Entry 4R5P (X-ray diffraction, 2.89 A resolution); this record covers chains A and P of the 4 polymer chains in the assembly.

Chain A:
Molecule: HIV-1 reverse transcriptase, p66 subunit
Source organism: Human immunodeficiency virus type 1
Notes: EC 2.7.7.49, 2.7.7.7, 3.1.26.13, 3.1.13.2
UniProt: P03366 (POL_HV1B1); residues 1-554 here correspond to UniProt positions 600-1153 (UniProt number = residue number + 599)
Chain sequence (556 residues; each row starts with the number of its first residue; numbers below 1 keep their minus sign (Met-1 is residue -1)):
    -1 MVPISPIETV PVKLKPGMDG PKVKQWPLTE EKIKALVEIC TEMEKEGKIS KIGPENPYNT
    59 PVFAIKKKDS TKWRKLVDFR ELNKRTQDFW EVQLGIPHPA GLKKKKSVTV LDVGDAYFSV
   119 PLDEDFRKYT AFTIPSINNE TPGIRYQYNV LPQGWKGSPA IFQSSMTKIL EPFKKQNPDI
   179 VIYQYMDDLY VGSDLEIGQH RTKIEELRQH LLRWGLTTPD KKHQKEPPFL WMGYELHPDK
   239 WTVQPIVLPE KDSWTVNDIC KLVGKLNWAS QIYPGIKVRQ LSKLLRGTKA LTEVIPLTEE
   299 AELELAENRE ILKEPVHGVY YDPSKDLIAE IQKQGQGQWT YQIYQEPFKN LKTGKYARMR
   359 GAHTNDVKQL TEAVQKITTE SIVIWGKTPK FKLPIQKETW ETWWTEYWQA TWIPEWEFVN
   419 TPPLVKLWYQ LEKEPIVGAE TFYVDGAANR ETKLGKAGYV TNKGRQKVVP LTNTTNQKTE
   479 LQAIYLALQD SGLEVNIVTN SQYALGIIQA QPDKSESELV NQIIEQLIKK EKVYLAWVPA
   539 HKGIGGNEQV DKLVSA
Unresolved in the structure: -1
Differences from the reference sequence: expression tag (-1 to 0); engineered mutation Cys258 (Gln857 in P03366), Ser280 (Cys879 in P03366), Asn498 (Asp1097 in P03366)
Curated features (UniProtKB/Swiss-Prot):
  - region: Phe227 to His235 (RT 'primer grip')
  - motif: Trp398 to Trp414 (Tryptophan repeat motif)
  - binding site (Mg(2+)): Asp110, Asp185, Asp186, Asp443, Glu478, Asp549
  - site: Trp401 (Essential for RT p66/p51 heterodimerization), Trp414 (Essential for RT p66/p51 heterodimerization), Phe440, Tyr441 (Cleavage)
Metal / ion sites: Mg2+ site 1: Asp110, Val111, Asp185 (together with 3JY); Mg2+ site 2: Asp443, Asp549
Small-molecule neighbours: 3JY ([(1R)-2-methoxy-1-{[(1S,3R)-3-(5-methyl-2,4-dioxo-3,4-dihydropyrimidin-1(2H)-yl)cyclopentyl]oxy}-2-oxoethyl]phosphonic acid): Lys65, Arg72, Asp110, Val111, Ala114, Tyr115, Gln151, Met184, Asp185, Asp186

Chain P:
Molecule: 21-nt DNA strand
Sequence (21 nucleotides; row label = number of the first residue in the row):
   802 ACAGTCCCTG TTCGGXCGCC G
Unresolved in the structure: 802
Modified residues: MRG (N2-(3-mercaptopropyl)-2'-deoxyguanosine-5'-monophosphate) at position 817

How chain A and chain P interact:
Pairs across the interface (34):
  Tyr115(A) - DG822(P)  hydrogen bond to the base
  Tyr183(A) - DC821(P)  hydrogen bond to the base
  Tyr183(A) - DG822(P)  sugar contact
  Met184(A) - DG822(P)  base contact
  Asp185(A) - DG822(P)  sugar contact
  Asp186(A) - DG822(P)  sugar contact
  Met230(A) - DC821(P)  phosphate contact
  Met230(A) - DG822(P)  phosphate contact
  Gly231(A) - DC821(P)  phosphate contact
  Asn255(A) - DC818(P)  sugar contact
  Cys258(A) - MRG_817(P)  covalent bond
  Cys258(A) - DC818(P)  sugar contact
  Lys259(A) - DC818(P)  phosphate contact
  Lys259(A) - DG819(P)  salt bridge to the phosphate
  Gly262(A) - DG819(P)  sugar contact
  Lys263(A) - DG819(P)  sugar contact
  Trp266(A) - DC820(P)  sugar contact
  Leu283(A) - MRG_817(P)  base contact
  Arg358(A) - DT812(P)  salt bridge to the phosphate
  Gly359(A) - DG811(P)  phosphate contact
  Ala360(A) - DG811(P)  hydrogen bond to the phosphate
  His361(A) - DT810(P)  salt bridge to the phosphate
  Arg448(A) - DG805(P)  base contact
  Arg448(A) - DT806(P)  hydrogen bond to the base
  Arg448(A) - DC807(P)  sugar contact
  Arg448(A) - DC808(P)  phosphate contact
  Lys451(A) - DC808(P)  salt bridge to the phosphate
  Thr473(A) - DC808(P)  phosphate contact
  Thr473(A) - DC809(P)  hydrogen bond to the phosphate
  Gln475(A) - DC808(P)  phosphate contact
  Gln475(A) - DC809(P)  sugar contact
  Lys476(A) - DC809(P)  salt bridge to the phosphate
  Tyr501(A) - DC809(P)  phosphate contact
  Tyr501(A) - DT810(P)  hydrogen bond to the phosphate
Also at the interface, not in a pair above, chain A (28 interface residues in all): Ile94, Pro157, Leu289, Ile505

Overview:
Chain A and chain P form an interface of 28 and 14 residues respectively; the contacts include 1 covalent
bond, 6 hydrogen bonds and 5 salt bridges. Polar pairs include Tyr115(A)-DG822(P), Tyr183(A)-DC821(P) and
Arg448(A)-DT806(P). Ligands of chain A: compound 3JY.
Here chain A is HIV-1 reverse transcriptase, p66 subunit (Human immunodeficiency virus type 1) and chain P is
a 21-nt DNA strand. Entry 4R5P (Crystal structure of HIV-1 reverse transcriptase (RT) with DNA and a
nucleoside triphosphate mimic alpha-carboxy nucleoside ...) was determined by X-ray diffraction.
